5VCL - chains A and B of the 3 polymer chains in the assembly; structure by X-ray diffraction, 2.05 A resolution.

Chain A:
Molecule: H2-T23 protein
Organism: Mus musculus
Reference sequence: Q31153 (Q31153_MOUSE); residues 1-277 here correspond to UniProt positions 21-297 (UniProt number = residue number + 20)
Sequence (278 residues; row label = number of the first residue in the row; numbering starts at 0):
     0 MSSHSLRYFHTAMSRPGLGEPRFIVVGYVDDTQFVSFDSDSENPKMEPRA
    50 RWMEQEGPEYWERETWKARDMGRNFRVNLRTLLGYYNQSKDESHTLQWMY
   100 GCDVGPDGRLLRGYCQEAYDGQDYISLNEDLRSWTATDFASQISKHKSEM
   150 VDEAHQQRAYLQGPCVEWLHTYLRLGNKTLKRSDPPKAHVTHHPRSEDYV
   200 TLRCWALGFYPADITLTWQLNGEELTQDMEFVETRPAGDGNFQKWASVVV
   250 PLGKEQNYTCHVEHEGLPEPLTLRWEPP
Not modelled in the structure: 0
Disulfides: Cys-101/Cys-164, Cys-203/Cys-259
Construct notes: initiating methionine (0)
Metal / ion sites: Na+ site 1: Thr-10 (shared with Met-54(B) of chain B); Na+ site 2: Asp-29, Leu-179, Tyr-209; Na+ site 3: Ser-38, Asp-39; Na+ site 4: Asn-77, Glu-116 (shared with 2 residues of chain P); Na+ site 5 near Gln-156 (its only coordinating residue here)
Reported in the primary citation:
  - Na+ coordination: Glu-116
  - specificity-determining residues: His-9, Val-24

Chain B:
Molecule: Beta-2-microglobulin
Organism: Mus musculus
Reference sequence: P01887 (B2MG_MOUSE); residues 1-99 here correspond to UniProt positions 21-119 (UniProt number = residue number + 20)
Sequence (99 residues; each row starts with the number of its first residue):
     1 IQKTPQIQVYSRHPPENGKPNILNCYVTQFHPPHIEIQMLKNGKKIPKVE
    51 MSDMSFSKDWSFYILAHTEFTPTETDTYACRVKHASMAEPKTVYWDRDM
Disulfides: Cys-25/Cys-80
Metal / ion sites: Na+: Met-54 (shared with Thr-10(A) of chain A)

How chain A and chain B interact:
Residue-residue contacts - 52 pairs, chain A then chain B:
  Phe-8(A) / Ser-55(B)
  Phe-8(A) / Phe-56(B)
  His-9(A) / Phe-56(B)
  Thr-10(A) / Phe-56(B)
  Thr-10(A) / Phe-62(B)
  Met-12(A) / Pro-33(B)  hydrophobic
  Val-25(A) / Asp-53(B)
  Val-25(A) / Ser-55(B)
  Tyr-27(A) / Ser-55(B)
  Tyr-27(A) / Tyr-63(B)  hydrogen bond
  Gln-32(A) / Asp-53(B)
  Ser-35(A) / Asp-53(B)
  Arg-48(A) / Asp-53(B)  salt bridge
  Thr-94(A) / Pro-33(B)
  Gln-96(A) / His-31(B)  hydrogen bond
  Gln-96(A) / Phe-56(B)
  Gln-96(A) / Trp-60(B)  hydrogen bond (side chain-backbone)
  Gln-96(A) / Phe-62(B)
  Trp-97(A) / Phe-56(B)
  Met-98(A) / Phe-56(B)  hydrophobic
  Gln-115(A) / Trp-60(B)
  Glu-116(A) / Trp-60(B)
  Ala-117(A) / Trp-60(B)  hydrophobic
  Asp-119(A) / His-31(B)
  Gly-120(A) / His-31(B)  hydrogen bond (backbone-side chain)
  Gly-120(A) / Trp-60(B)
  Asp-122(A) / Trp-60(B)  hydrogen bond
  His-192(A) / Asp-98(B)  salt bridge
  Arg-202(A) / Asp-98(B)  hydrogen bond (side chain-backbone)
  Arg-202(A) / Met-99(B)
  Trp-204(A) / Asp-98(B)
  Trp-204(A) / Met-99(B)
  Val-231(A) / Gln-8(B)
  Glu-232(A) / Gln-8(B)  hydrogen bond (backbone-side chain)
  Glu-232(A) / Thr-28(B)
  Thr-233(A) / Tyr-26(B)
  Arg-234(A) / Gln-8(B)  hydrogen bond
  Arg-234(A) / Tyr-10(B)
  Arg-234(A) / Tyr-26(B)
  Arg-234(A) / Met-99(B)  hydrogen bond (side chain-backbone)
  Pro-235(A) / Tyr-10(B)  hydrogen bond (backbone-side chain)
  Pro-235(A) / Asn-24(B)
  Pro-235(A) / Tyr-26(B)
  Ala-236(A) / Arg-12(B)  hydrogen bond (backbone-side chain)
  Ala-236(A) / Asn-24(B)  hydrogen bond (backbone-side chain)
  Gly-237(A) / Arg-12(B)  hydrogen bond (backbone-side chain)
  Gly-237(A) / Leu-65(B)
  Asp-238(A) / Arg-12(B)
  Gln-242(A) / Tyr-10(B)
  Gln-242(A) / Ser-11(B)  hydrogen bond (side chain-backbone)
  Gln-242(A) / Arg-12(B)  hydrogen bond (side chain-backbone)
  Trp-244(A) / Met-99(B)  hydrogen bond (side chain-backbone)
Other interface residues (no listed pair), chain A (36 interface residues in all): Ile-23, Asp-37, Gln-121, Leu-206
Other interface residues (no listed pair), chain B (23 interface residues in all): Lys-3, Pro-14, His-34, Met-54, Asp-59

In short:
Chain A and chain B form an interface of 36 and 23 residues respectively, with 16 hydrogen bonds and 2 salt
bridges. Polar pairs include Arg-48(A)/Asp-53(B), His-192(A)/Asp-98(B) and Tyr-27(A)/Tyr-63(B). The Na+ site
is built by Thr-10(A) and Met-54(B). The paper reports Na+ coordination by Glu-116(A); specificity
determinants His-9(A) and Val-24(A).
Chain A is H2-T23 protein and chain B is Beta-2-microglobulin, both from Mus musculus; the structure,
Structure of the Qdm peptide bound to Qa-1a, was determined by X-ray diffraction.
